Entry 8BPX (electron microscopy, 2.09 A resolution); this record covers chains L and M of the 67 polymer chains in the assembly.

== Chain L ==
Molecule: NADH-ubiquinone oxidoreductase chain 5
Organism: Arabidopsis thaliana
Notes: EC 7.1.1.2
UniProt: P29388 (NU5M_ARATH); residue numbers follow UniProt; this construct covers 1-669
Amino-acid sequence (669 residues; numbered 1 to 669; the number before each row is that of its first residue):
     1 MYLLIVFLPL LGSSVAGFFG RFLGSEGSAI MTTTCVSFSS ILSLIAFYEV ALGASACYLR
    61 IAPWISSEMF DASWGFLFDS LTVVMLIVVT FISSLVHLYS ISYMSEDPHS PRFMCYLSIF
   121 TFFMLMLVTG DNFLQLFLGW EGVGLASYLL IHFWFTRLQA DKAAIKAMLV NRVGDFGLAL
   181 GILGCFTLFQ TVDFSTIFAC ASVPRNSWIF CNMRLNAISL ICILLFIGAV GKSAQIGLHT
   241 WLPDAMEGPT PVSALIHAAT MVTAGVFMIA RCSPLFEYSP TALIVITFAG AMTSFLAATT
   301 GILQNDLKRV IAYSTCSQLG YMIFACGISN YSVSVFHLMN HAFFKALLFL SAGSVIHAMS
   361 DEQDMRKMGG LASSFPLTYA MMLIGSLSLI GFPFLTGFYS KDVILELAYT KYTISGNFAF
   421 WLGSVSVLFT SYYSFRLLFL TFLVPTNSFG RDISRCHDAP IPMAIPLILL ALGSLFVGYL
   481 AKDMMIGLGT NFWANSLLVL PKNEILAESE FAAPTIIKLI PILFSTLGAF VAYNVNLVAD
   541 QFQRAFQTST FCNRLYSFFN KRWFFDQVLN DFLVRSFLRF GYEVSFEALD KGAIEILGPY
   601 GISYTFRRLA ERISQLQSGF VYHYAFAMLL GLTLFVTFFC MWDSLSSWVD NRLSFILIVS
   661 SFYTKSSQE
Disordered / not traced: 666-669
Sequence notes: variant F91 (Ser in P29388), F288 (Ser in P29388), L537 (Pro in P29388)
Ligand contacts:
  - 1,2-diacyl-glycerol-3-sn-phosphate (3PH), molecule 1: I30, T33, T34, S37, F38, I41, L98, I101, P460, I461, P462, I465
  - 1,2-diacyl-glycerol-3-sn-phosphate (3PH), molecule 2: F295, F558, F559, W563
  - phosphatidylcholine (PC7; (7S)-4-hydroxy-N,N,N-trimethyl-9-oxo-7-[(palmitoyloxy)methyl]-3,5,8-trioxa-4-phosphahexacosan-1-aminium 4-oxide): F295, I302, L303, V425, L428, F429, Y432, V531, V535, N536, A539, F542, Q543, F546, L555, Y556, F559
  - phosphatidylglycerol (PGT; (1S)-2-{[{[(2R)-2,3-dihydroxypropyl]oxy}(hydroxy)phosphoryl]oxy}-1-[(palmitoyloxy)methyl]ethyl stearate), molecule 1: L10, S13, S14, G17, F18, H109, R112, C115, Y116, I119, F123, L145, L149, F155
  - phosphatidylglycerol (PGT), molecule 2: I596, L597, G601, I602, Y604, T605, F606
  - phosphatidylglycerol (PGT), molecule 3: W642, S644, L645, W648, S654, I658
  - phosphatidylethanolamine (PTY), molecule 1: F176, F210, C211, L215, N216, S219, L220, I223, L224, F226, I227, I236, T281, V285, A289
  - phosphatidylethanolamine (PTY), molecule 2: L589, I594, L597
  - phosphatidylethanolamine (PTY), molecule 3: L597, G598, P599, I602, S603, F606, R607
  - phosphatidylethanolamine (PTY), molecule 4: T605, L609, R612, F662, Y663
  - phosphatidylethanolamine (PTY), molecule 5: I613, L616, F655, V659
  - UQ5 (2,3-dimethoxy-5-methyl-6-(3,11,15,19-tetramethyl-eicosa-2,6,10,14,18-pentaenyl)-[1,4]benzoquinone): R612, Q615, L616, A627, L630, L634, F635

== Chain M ==
Molecule: NADH-ubiquinone oxidoreductase chain 4
Organism: Arabidopsis thaliana
Notes: EC 7.1.1.2
UniProt: P93313 (NU4M_ARATH); residues 1-495 here = UniProt positions 1-495
Amino-acid sequence (495 residues; each row starts with the number of its first residue):
     1 MLEHFCECYF NLSGLILCPV LGSIILLFIP NSRIRLIRLI GLCASLITFL YSLVLWIQFD
    61 SSTAKFQFVE SLRWLPYENI NFYLGIDGIS LFFVILTTFL IPICILVGWS GMRSYGKEYI
   121 IAFLICEFLM IAVFCMLDLL LFYVFFESVL IPMFIIIGVW GSRQRKIKAA YQFFLYTLLG
   181 SLFMLLAILL ILFQTGTTDL QILLTTEFSE RRQIFLWIAF FASFAVKVPM VPVHIWLPEA
   241 HVEAPTAGSV ILAGILLKFG TYGFLRFSIP MFPEATLCFT PFIYTLSAIA IIYTSLTTLR
   301 QIDLKKIIAY SSVAHMNLVT IGMFSLNIQG IGGSILLMLS HGLVSSALFL CVGVLYDRHK
   361 TRLVRYYGGL VSTMPNFSTI FFFFTLANMS LPGTSSFIGE FLILVGAFQR NSLVATLAAL
   421 GMILGAAYSL WLYNRVVSGN LKPDFLHKFS DLNGREVFIF IPFLVGLVWM GVYPKVFLDC
   481 MHTSVSNLVQ HGKFH
Disordered / not traced: 1
Sequence notes: variant F146 (Pro in P93313), L326 (Pro in P93313), F383 (Ser in P93313)
Ligand contacts:
  - 1,2-diacyl-glycerol-3-sn-phosphate (3PH): F49, F92, I95, L96, F99, L343, P462, V465, G466, V468, W469, Y473, K475, V476
  - phosphatidylcholine (PC7; (7S)-4-hydroxy-N,N,N-trimethyl-9-oxo-7-[(palmitoyloxy)methyl]-3,5,8-trioxa-4-phosphahexacosan-1-aminium 4-oxide): L27, F28, N31, K117, E118, I121, A122, I125, F128, L129, S148, I151, P152, I155
  - phosphatidylglycerol (PGT; (1S)-2-{[{[(2R)-2,3-dihydroxypropyl]oxy}(hydroxy)phosphoryl]oxy}-1-[(palmitoyloxy)methyl]ethyl stearate), molecule 1: F183, L186, L190, R212, F215, I218, A219, A222
  - phosphatidylglycerol (PGT), molecule 2: V371, S372, P375, S378, T379, F382, L386, L391, P392, G393, Y433
  - phosphatidylethanolamine (PTY), molecule 1: K168, Y171, Q172, L175, Y176, L179, F183, P232, V233
  - phosphatidylethanolamine (PTY), molecule 2: R211, I214, F215, I218, F221, A222, F279, F282
  - Q7G (2-{[(4-O-alpha-D-glucopyranosyl-alpha-D-glucopyranosyl)oxy]methyl}-4-{[(3beta,9beta,14beta,17beta,25R)-spirost-5-en-3-yl]oxy}butyl 4-O-alpha-D-glucopyranosyl-alpha-D-glucopyranoside): L72, R73, W74, F82, L140, L141, V144, F145

== Chain L / chain M interface ==
Pairs across the interface - 89 pairs, chain L then chain M:
  P63(L) - Y473(M)
  P63(L) - K475(M)
  W64(L) - F397(M)  hydrophobic
  W64(L) - I398(M)
  W64(L) - G471(M)  hydrogen bond (side chain-backbone)
  W64(L) - V472(M)
  W64(L) - P474(M)
  I65(L) - I398(M)  hydrophobic
  S66(L) - L478(M)
  S66(L) - H482(M)
  S67(L) - I328(M)
  S67(L) - Q329(M)  hydrogen bond (backbone-side chain)
  S67(L) - H482(M)  hydrogen bond
  E68(L) - I328(M)
  E68(L) - Q329(M)
  F70(L) - F401(M)  hydrophobic
  F70(L) - V405(M)  hydrophobic
  W74(L) - V472(M)  hydrogen bond (side chain-backbone)
  L134(L) - F397(M)  hydrophobic
  L134(L) - F401(M)  hydrophobic
  F137(L) - P392(M)  hydrophobic
  F137(L) - F397(M)  hydrophobic
  L138(L) - P392(M)
  L138(L) - G393(M)
  E141(L) - P392(M)
  L145(L) - F382(M)  hydrophobic
  L145(L) - L386(M)  hydrophobic
  L145(L) - L391(M)  hydrophobic
  Y148(L) - F382(M)  hydrophobic
  Y148(L) - N434(M)  hydrogen bond
  H152(L) - N434(M)
  H152(L) - S438(M)
  F155(L) - V371(M)  hydrophobic
  F155(L) - G439(M)  hydrogen bond (backbone-backbone)
  T156(L) - G439(M)
  T156(L) - N440(M)  hydrogen bond (backbone-side chain)
  M168(L) - M389(M)  hydrophobic
  M168(L) - L430(M)  hydrophobic
  L169(L) - A427(M)  hydrophobic
  R172(L) - M389(M)  hydrogen bond (side chain-backbone)
  R172(L) - M422(M)  hydrogen bond (side chain-backbone)
  R172(L) - I423(M)
  R172(L) - A426(M)
  V173(L) - I423(M)  hydrophobic
  D175(L) - M422(M)
  F176(L) - T416(M)
  F176(L) - A419(M)
  F176(L) - L420(M)  hydrophobic
  F176(L) - M422(M)
  F176(L) - I423(M)  hydrophobic
  A179(L) - M422(M)  hydrophobic
  L180(L) - T416(M)
  I182(L) - F401(M)  hydrophobic
  L183(L) - F401(M)  hydrophobic
  L183(L) - L404(M)  hydrophobic
  L183(L) - V405(M)  hydrophobic
  L183(L) - F408(M)  hydrophobic
  G184(L) - F408(M)
  F186(L) - V405(M)  hydrophobic
  F186(L) - Q409(M)
  T187(L) - F408(M)
  T187(L) - Q409(M)
  Q190(L) - Q409(M)
  I209(L) - S412(M)  hydrogen bond (backbone-side chain)
  F210(L) - S412(M)
  F210(L) - T416(M)
  C211(L) - S412(M)
  F577(L) - L296(M)
  L578(L) - R300(M)  hydrogen bond (backbone-side chain)
  F580(L) - Y293(M)  hydrophobic
  F580(L) - L296(M)  hydrophobic
  G581(L) - L296(M)
  G581(L) - T297(M)
  G581(L) - R300(M)
  Y582(L) - R300(M)
  S585(L) - Y293(M)
  S585(L) - T297(M)  hydrogen bond
  F586(L) - T297(M)  hydrogen bond (backbone-side chain)
  F586(L) - Q301(M)
  F586(L) - Y310(M)
  L589(L) - Y293(M)  hydrophobic
  D590(L) - H234(M)  salt bridge
  D590(L) - I235(M)
  D590(L) - Y310(M)  hydrogen bond
  K591(L) - E239(M)  salt bridge
  I594(L) - P232(M)
  I594(L) - I235(M)  hydrophobic
  E595(L) - I235(M)
  P599(L) - Y176(M)
Also at the interface, not in a pair above, chain L (54 interface residues in all): A62, M69, L149, I165, W208, N212, R579
Also at the interface, not in a pair above, chain M (55 interface residues in all): Q172, L299, S390, L402, L413, A415, W431, Y433

== In short ==
54 residues of chain L and 55 residues of chain M are in contact; the contacts include 14 hydrogen bonds and 2
salt bridges. Polar contacts include D590(L)-H234(M), K591(L)-E239(M) and W64(L)-G471(M).
Here chain L is NADH-ubiquinone oxidoreductase chain 5 and chain M is NADH-ubiquinone oxidoreductase chain 4,
both from Arabidopsis thaliana. Entry 8BPX (Cryo-EM structure of the Arabidopsis thaliana I+III2 supercomplex
(Complete composition)) was determined by electron microscopy together with 8BED, 8BEE, 8BEF, 8BEH, 8BEL,
8BEP, 8BQ5 and 8BQ6 from the same study.
